Entry 2AGQ (X-ray diffraction, 2.10 A resolution); this record covers chains C and A of the 3 polymer chains in the assembly.

[Chain C]
Molecule: 17-nt DNA strand
Sequence (17 nucleotides; each row starts with the number of its first residue):
     1 TCATGAGTCC TGTAGCC

[Chain A]
Molecule: DNA polymerase IV
From: Sulfolobus solfataricus
Notes: EC 2.7.7.7
UniProt: Q97W02 (DPO42_SULSO); residue numbers follow UniProt; this construct covers 1-341
Amino-acid sequence (341 residues; each row starts with the number of its first residue):
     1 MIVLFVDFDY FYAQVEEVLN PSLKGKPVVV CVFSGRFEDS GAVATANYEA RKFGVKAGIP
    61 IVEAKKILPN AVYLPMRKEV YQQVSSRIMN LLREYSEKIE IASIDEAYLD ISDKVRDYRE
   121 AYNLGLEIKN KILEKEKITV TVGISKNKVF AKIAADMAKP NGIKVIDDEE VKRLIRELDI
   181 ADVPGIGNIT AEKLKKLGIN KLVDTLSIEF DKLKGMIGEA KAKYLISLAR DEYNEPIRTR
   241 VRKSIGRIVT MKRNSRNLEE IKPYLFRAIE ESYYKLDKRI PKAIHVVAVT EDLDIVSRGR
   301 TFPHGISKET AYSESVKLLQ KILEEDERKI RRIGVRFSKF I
Metal / ion sites: Mg2+: Asp7, Glu106 (shared with 1 residue of chain B); Ca2+ site 1: Asp7, Phe8, Asp105 (together with 2'-deoxyadenosine 5'-triphosphate); Ca2+ site 2: Ala181, Ile186
Residues lining bound ligands: 2'-deoxyadenosine 5'-triphosphate (DTP): Asp7, Phe8, Asp9, Tyr10, Phe11, Tyr12, Val43, Ala44, Thr45, Tyr48, Arg51, Ala57, Gly58, Met76, Ile104, Asp105, Lys159
Swiss-Prot annotation at these positions:
  - active site: Glu106
  - binding site (Mg(2+)): Asp7, Asp105
  - site: Tyr12 (Substrate discrimination)
  - mutagenesis: Asp105 to Glu106 (Loss of function)

[How chain C and chain A interact]
Contacting residue pairs (38):
  DT1(C) with Phe37(A), stacking on the base
  DC2(C) with Pro60(A), base contact
  DA3(C) with Phe37(A), phosphate contact; Ser40(A), phosphate contact; Gly41(A), hydrogen bond to the phosphate; Pro60(A), sugar contact; Leu293(A), base contact; Arg331(A), salt bridge to the phosphate
  DT4(C) with Val32(A), base contact; Ser34(A), sugar contact; Gly41(A), sugar contact; Ala42(A), hydrogen bond to the sugar; Gly58(A), base contact; Arg331(A), salt bridge to the phosphate; Arg332(A), salt bridge to the phosphate
  DG5(C) with Val32(A), sugar contact; Arg247(A), phosphate contact; Ile248(A), sugar contact; Thr250(A), hydrogen bond to the phosphate; Arg332(A), salt bridge to the phosphate
  DA6(C) with Lys78(A), sugar contact; Arg247(A), salt bridge to the phosphate; Ile248(A), hydrogen bond to the phosphate; Lys275(A), salt bridge to the phosphate; Arg336(A), sugar contact
  DG7(C) with Arg242(A), hydrogen bond to the phosphate; Ser244(A), phosphate contact; Ile245(A), phosphate contact; Gly246(A), hydrogen bond to the phosphate; Arg336(A), salt bridge to the phosphate
  DT8(C) with Arg242(A), salt bridge to the phosphate; Lys243(A), hydrogen bond to the phosphate; Ser244(A), hydrogen bond to the phosphate
  DC9(C) with Lys243(A), salt bridge to the phosphate
  DC10(C) with Ala220(A), phosphate contact
  DT11(C) with Gly218(A), phosphate contact; Glu219(A), hydrogen bond to the phosphate; Ala220(A), hydrogen bond to the phosphate
Other interface residues (no listed pair), chain A (29 interface residues in all): Phe33, Asp39, Val241, Val249

[Summary]
11 residues of chain C face 29 of chain A across their interface, with 10 hydrogen bonds, 9 salt bridges and 1
aromatic stacking contact. Among the polar pairs are DT4(C)-Ala42(A), DA3(C)-Gly41(A) and DG5(C)-Thr250(A).
Ligands of chain A: 2'-deoxyadenosine 5'-triphosphate.
Chain C is a 17-nt DNA strand and chain A is DNA polymerase IV (Sulfolobus solfataricus); the structure,
Fidelity of Dpo4: effect of metal ions, nucleotide selection and pyrophosphorolysis, was determined by X-ray
diffraction together with 2AGP from the same study.
